Entry 9NEC (electron microscopy, 3.20 A resolution); this record covers chains A and B of the 6 polymer chains in the assembly.

# Chain A (and B)
Molecule: Potassium voltage-gated channel protein Shaker
Organism: Drosophila melanogaster
Notes: chain B of this document is another copy of the same molecule, construct and numbering; everything in this record applies to it too
Reference sequence: P08510 (KCNAS_DROME); the construct has insertions or renumbered stretches relative to UniProt, so the offset changes along the chain: 2-512 = UniProt 2-512; 514-656 = UniProt 513-655
Amino-acid sequence (668 residues; numbered 1 to 668; the number before each row is that of its first residue):
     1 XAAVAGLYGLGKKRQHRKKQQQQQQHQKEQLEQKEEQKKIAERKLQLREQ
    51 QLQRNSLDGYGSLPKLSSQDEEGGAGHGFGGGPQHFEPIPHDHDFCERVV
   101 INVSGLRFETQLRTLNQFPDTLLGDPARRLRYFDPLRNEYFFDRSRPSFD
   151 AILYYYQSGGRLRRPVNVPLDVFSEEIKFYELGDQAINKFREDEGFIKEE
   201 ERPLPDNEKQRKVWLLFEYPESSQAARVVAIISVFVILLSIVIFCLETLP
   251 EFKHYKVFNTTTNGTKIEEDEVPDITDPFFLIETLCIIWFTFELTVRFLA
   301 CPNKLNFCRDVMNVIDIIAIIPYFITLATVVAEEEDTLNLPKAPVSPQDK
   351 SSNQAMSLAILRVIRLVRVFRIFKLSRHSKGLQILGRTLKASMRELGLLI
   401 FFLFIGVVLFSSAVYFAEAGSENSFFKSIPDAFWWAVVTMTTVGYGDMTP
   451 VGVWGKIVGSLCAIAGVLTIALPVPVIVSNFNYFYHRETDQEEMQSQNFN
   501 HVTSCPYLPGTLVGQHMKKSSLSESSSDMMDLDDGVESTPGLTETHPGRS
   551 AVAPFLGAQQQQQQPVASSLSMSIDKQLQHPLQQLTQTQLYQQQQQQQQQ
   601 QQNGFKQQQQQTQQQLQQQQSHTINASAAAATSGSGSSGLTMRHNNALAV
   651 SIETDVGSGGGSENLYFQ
Not modelled in the structure: 1-83, 92-95, 194-215, 253-276, 299-309, 328-356, 490-668 (chain B: 1-83, 92-95, 195-215, 253-276, 299-309, 328-356, 489-668)
Modified / non-standard residues: ACE (acetyl group) at position 1
Differences from the reference sequence: acetylation (1); engineered mutation Lys-12 (Glu in P08510), Lys-13 (Asp in P08510); insertion (513); expression tag (657-668)
Ion coordination: K+ site 1: Thr-442, Val-443 (shared with Thr-442(B), Val-443(B) of chain B; 2 residues of chain C; 2 residues of chain D); K+ site 2: Thr-442 (shared with Thr-442(B) of chain B; 1 residue of chain C; 1 residue of chain D)
What the authors report for this chain:
  - post-translational modification sites: Ala-2

# How chain A and chain B interact
Residue-residue contacts (69; chain A residue first):
  Pro-90(A) / Tyr-132(B)  hydrophobic
  Leu-106(A) / Arg-146(B)
  Arg-107(A) / Gly-105(B)
  Arg-107(A) / Arg-146(B)  hydrogen bond (backbone-side chain)
  Phe-108(A) / Ser-104(B)
  Phe-108(A) / Arg-146(B)
  Glu-109(A) / Ser-104(B)  hydrogen bond (backbone-backbone)
  Glu-109(A) / Phe-141(B)
  Thr-110(A) / Asp-143(B)
  Gln-111(A) / Asp-143(B)  hydrogen bond (backbone-side chain)
  Thr-114(A) / Asp-143(B)
  Tyr-154(A) / Val-172(B)
  Gln-157(A) / Asp-143(B)  hydrogen bond
  Gln-157(A) / Arg-144(B)
  Arg-163(A) / Pro-169(B)
  Pro-165(A) / Asn-167(B)
  Glu-395(A) / Tyr-485(B)
  Leu-398(A) / Gly-381(B)
  Leu-398(A) / Tyr-485(B)  hydrophobic
  Phe-401(A) / Leu-375(B)  hydrophobic
  Phe-401(A) / Ser-379(B)
  Phe-402(A) / Gly-381(B)
  Phe-402(A) / Leu-385(B)  hydrophobic
  Ile-405(A) / Ile-372(B)  hydrophobic
  Ile-405(A) / Leu-382(B)  hydrophobic
  Val-408(A) / Ile-372(B)  hydrophobic
  Leu-409(A) / Val-369(B)  hydrophobic
  Ser-412(A) / Leu-366(B)
  Ser-412(A) / Val-369(B)
  Ala-413(A) / Leu-366(B)  hydrophobic
  Phe-416(A) / Phe-244(B)  hydrophobic
  Phe-416(A) / Arg-362(B)  hydrogen bond (backbone-side chain)
  Phe-416(A) / Arg-365(B)
  Phe-416(A) / Leu-366(B)  hydrophobic
  Gly-420(A) / Arg-362(B)
  Ser-428(A) / Thr-248(B)
  Ser-428(A) / Leu-249(B)
  Ser-428(A) / Pro-250(B)
  Ile-429(A) / Phe-244(B)  hydrophobic
  Ile-429(A) / Cys-245(B)  hydrophobic
  Ile-429(A) / Thr-248(B)
  Pro-430(A) / Cys-245(B)
  Pro-430(A) / Thr-248(B)
  Pro-430(A) / Leu-249(B)  hydrophobic
  Phe-433(A) / Cys-245(B)  hydrophobic
  Thr-442(A) / Thr-441(B)
  Thr-442(A) / Thr-442(B)
  Thr-442(A) / Val-443(B)
  Val-443(A) / Val-443(B)
  Gly-444(A) / Val-443(B)
  Gly-446(A) / Tyr-445(B)
  Gly-446(A) / Gly-446(B)
  Met-448(A) / Trp-434(B)
  Lys-456(A) / Trp-434(B)
  Gly-459(A) / Trp-434(B)
  Ser-460(A) / Trp-434(B)
  Ser-460(A) / Val-437(B)
  Ile-464(A) / Leu-403(B)  hydrophobic
  Ile-464(A) / Thr-441(B)
  Val-467(A) / Ile-470(B)  hydrophobic
  Leu-468(A) / Leu-399(B)  hydrophobic
  Leu-468(A) / Ile-477(B)  hydrophobic
  Ala-471(A) / Val-478(B)
  Leu-472(A) / Leu-385(B)  hydrophobic
  Leu-472(A) / Ile-477(B)
  Leu-472(A) / Val-478(B)  hydrophobic
  Leu-472(A) / Phe-481(B)  hydrophobic
  Val-476(A) / Asn-482(B)
  Val-476(A) / His-486(B)
Interface residues without a listed pair, chain A (51 interface residues in all): Glu-87, Asp-150, Val-166, Arg-394, Tyr-415, Lys-427, Thr-439, Ala-463, Pro-473, Pro-475
Interface residues without a listed pair, chain B (46 interface residues in all): Ser-145, Ile-241, Phe-373, Leu-396, Val-474

# In short
The interface between chain A and chain B involves 51 residues on one side and 46 on the other; the contacts
include 5 hydrogen bonds. Among the polar pairs are Arg-107(A)/Arg-146(B), Gln-111(A)/Asp-143(B) and
Gln-157(A)/Asp-143(B). Thr-442(A) and Val-443(A) form the K+ site 1. From the paper: a modification site at
Ala-2(A).
Both chains are Potassium voltage-gated channel protein Shaker (Drosophila melanogaster). Entry 9NEC
(AcA-EI-shaker with free peptide conformation A) was determined by electron microscopy, deposited together
with 9NED, 9NEG, 9NEI, 9NES and 9NEU.
